Entry 8FL8 (electron microscopy, 4.20 A resolution (low resolution: residue-level contacts below are approximate; hydrogen-bond / salt-bridge calls are withheld)); this record covers chains 7 and U of the 27 polymer chains in the assembly.

# Chain 7
Protein: ATP synthase subunit d, mitochondrial
Source organism: Saccharomyces cerevisiae
Reference sequence: P30902 (ATP7_YEAST); residues 3-173 here correspond to UniProt positions 4-174 (UniProt number = residue number + 1)
Sequence (171 residues; each row starts with the number of its first residue):
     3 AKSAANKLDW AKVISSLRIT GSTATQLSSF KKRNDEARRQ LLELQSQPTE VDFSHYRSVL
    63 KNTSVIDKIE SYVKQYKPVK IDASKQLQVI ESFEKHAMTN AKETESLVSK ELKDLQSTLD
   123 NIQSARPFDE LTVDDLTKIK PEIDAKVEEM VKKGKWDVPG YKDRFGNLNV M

# Chain U
Protein: ATP synthase subunit f, mitochondrial
Source organism: Saccharomyces cerevisiae
Reference sequence: Q06405 (ATPK_YEAST); residues 1-85 here correspond to UniProt positions 7-91 (UniProt number = residue number + 6)
Sequence (85 residues; each row starts with the number of its first residue):
     1 VSTLIPPKVV SSKNIGSAPN AKRIANVVHF YKSLPQGPAP AIKANTRLAR YKAKYFDGDN
    61 ASGKPLWHFA LGIIAFGYSM EYYFH

# Chain 7 / chain U interface
Contacting residue pairs (42):
  R20(7) - P7(U)
  I21(7) - P6(U)
  T25(7) - L4(U)
  A26(7) - L4(U)
  T27(7) - L4(U)
  T27(7) - P6(U)
  S30(7) - S2(U)
  S30(7) - T3(U)
  S30(7) - L4(U)
  K33(7) - V1(U)
  A99(7) - I5(U)
  A99(7) - K8(U)
  N102(7) - K8(U)
  A103(7) - K8(U)
  E105(7) - S11(U)
  T106(7) - K8(U)
  T106(7) - V9(U)
  T106(7) - V10(U)
  T106(7) - S11(U)
  L109(7) - S11(U)
  L109(7) - N14(U)
  T120(7) - V27(U)
  T120(7) - F30(U)
  N123(7) - F30(U)
  N123(7) - Y31(U)
  I124(7) - F30(U)
  S126(7) - P35(U)
  A127(7) - S33(U)
  A127(7) - L34(U)
  A127(7) - P35(U)
  R128(7) - P35(U)
  P129(7) - L34(U)
  E132(7) - L34(U)
  E132(7) - G37(U)
  D137(7) - K32(U)
  K140(7) - K32(U)
  I141(7) - V28(U)
  I141(7) - H29(U)
  I141(7) - K32(U)
  K142(7) - A25(U)
  K142(7) - V28(U)
  K142(7) - H29(U)
Interface residues without a listed pair, chain 7 (28 interface residues in all): L29, V110, L138
Interface residues without a listed pair, chain U (24 interface residues in all): Q36

# Overview
28 residues of chain 7 and 24 residues of chain U are in contact.
Chain 7 is ATP synthase subunit d, mitochondrial and chain U is ATP synthase subunit f, mitochondrial, both
from Saccharomyces cerevisiae; the structure, Yeast ATP Synthase structure in presence of MgATP, was
determined by electron microscopy together with 8F29, 8F39 and 8FKJ from the same study.
